Entry 8GF6 (electron microscopy, 3.10 A resolution); this record covers chains B and E of the 7 polymer chains in the assembly.

# Chain B
Name: Methyl-coenzyme M reductase subunit alpha
Organism: Methanosarcina acetivorans C2A
Notes: EC 2.8.4.1
UniProtKB: Q8THH1 (MCRA_METAC); residues 1-570 here = UniProt positions 1-570
Sequence (570 residues; each row starts with the number of its first residue):
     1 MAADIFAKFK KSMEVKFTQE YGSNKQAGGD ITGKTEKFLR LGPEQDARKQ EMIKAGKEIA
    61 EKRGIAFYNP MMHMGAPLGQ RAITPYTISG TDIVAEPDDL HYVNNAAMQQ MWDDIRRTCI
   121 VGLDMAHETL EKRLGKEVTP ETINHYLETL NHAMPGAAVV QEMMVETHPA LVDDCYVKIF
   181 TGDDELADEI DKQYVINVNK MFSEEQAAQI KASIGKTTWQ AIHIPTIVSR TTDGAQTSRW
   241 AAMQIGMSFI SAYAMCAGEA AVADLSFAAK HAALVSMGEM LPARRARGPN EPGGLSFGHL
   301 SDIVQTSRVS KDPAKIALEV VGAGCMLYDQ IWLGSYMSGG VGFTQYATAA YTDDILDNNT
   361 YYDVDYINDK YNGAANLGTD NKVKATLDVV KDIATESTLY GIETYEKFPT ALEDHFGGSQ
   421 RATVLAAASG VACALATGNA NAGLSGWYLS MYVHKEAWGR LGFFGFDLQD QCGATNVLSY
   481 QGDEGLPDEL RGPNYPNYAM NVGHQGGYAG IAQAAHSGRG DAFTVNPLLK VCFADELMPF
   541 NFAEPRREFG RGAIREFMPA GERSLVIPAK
Unresolved in the structure: 1-76, 335-343, 570
Modified / non-standard residues: His-271 (N1-methylated histidine; MHS); Arg-285 (5-methyl-arginine; AGM); Cys-472 (S-methylcysteine; SMC)
Reported in the primary citation:
  - conformationally variable residues: Leu-78 to Arg-81
  - post-translational modification sites: Arg-285, Cys-472

# Chain E
Name: Methyl-coenzyme M reductase subunit gamma
Organism: Methanosarcina acetivorans C2A
UniProtKB: Q8THH0 (Q8THH0_METAC); numbering as in UniProt (aligned over 1-248)
Sequence (248 residues; each row starts with the number of its first residue):
     1 MAYEAQYYPG ATSVGANRRK HMSGKLEKLR EISDEDLTAV LGHRAPGSDY PSTHPPLAEM
    61 GEPACSIREA VAATPGAAAG DRVRYVQFAD SMYNAPATPY FRSYFAAINF RGVDPGTLSG
   121 RQIVEARERD MEQCAKVQME TEMTDPALAG MRGATVHGHS VRLQEDGVMF DMLDRRRLEG
   181 GVIIMDKDQV AIPLDRKVNL GKPMSSEEAA KRTTIYRVDN VAFRDDAEVI EWVHRVFDQR
   241 TSYGFQPK
Unresolved in the structure: 1

# Interface between chain B and chain E
Residue-residue contacts - 14 pairs, chain B then chain E:
  Lys-132(B) / Thr-53(E)  hydrogen bond (backbone-side chain)
  Arg-133(B) / Thr-53(E)
  Leu-134(B) / Arg-82(E)  hydrogen bond (backbone-side chain)
  Leu-134(B) / Arg-84(E)
  Gln-161(B) / Thr-155(E)
  Cys-256(B) / Tyr-85(E)  hydrophobic
  Cys-256(B) / Gln-87(E)  hydrogen bond
  Cys-256(B) / Ile-123(E)  hydrophobic
  Cys-256(B) / Gly-153(E)
  Ala-257(B) / Arg-121(E)
  Glu-259(B) / Arg-84(E)  salt bridge
  Glu-259(B) / Tyr-85(E)
  Glu-259(B) / Glu-125(E)
  Ala-260(B) / Glu-125(E)  hydrogen bond (backbone-side chain)
Interface residues without a listed pair, chain B (14 interface residues in all): Gly-135, Glu-162, Met-163, Ala-254, Met-255, Gly-258
Interface residues without a listed pair, chain E (14 interface residues in all): Ala-154, His-157, Met-172, Val-190

# Summary
Chain B and chain E each contribute 14 residues to their interface; the contacts include 4 hydrogen bonds and
1 salt bridge. Among the polar pairs are Glu-259(B)/Arg-84(E), Lys-132(B)/Thr-53(E) and Leu-134(B)/Arg-82(E).
The paper reports modification sites Arg-285(B) and Cys-472(B); conformational variability at Leu-78(B).
Chain B is Methyl-coenzyme M reductase subunit alpha and chain E is Methyl-coenzyme M reductase subunit gamma,
both from Methanosarcina acetivorans C2A; the structure, Apo-apo MCR assembly intermediate, was determined by
electron microscopy together with 8GF5 from the same study.
